Entry 3IOC (X-ray diffraction, 2.50 A resolution); this record covers chains A and B.

# Chain A (and B)
Protein: Pantothenate synthetase
Organism: Mycobacterium tuberculosis
Notes: EC 6.3.2.1; fragment: Pantoate-beta-alanine ligase; chain B of this document is another copy of the same molecule, construct and numbering; everything in this record applies to it too
UniProtKB: P0A5R0 (PANC_MYCTU); residue numbers follow UniProt; this construct covers 1-300
Sequence (301 residues; each row starts with the number of its first residue; numbering starts at 0):
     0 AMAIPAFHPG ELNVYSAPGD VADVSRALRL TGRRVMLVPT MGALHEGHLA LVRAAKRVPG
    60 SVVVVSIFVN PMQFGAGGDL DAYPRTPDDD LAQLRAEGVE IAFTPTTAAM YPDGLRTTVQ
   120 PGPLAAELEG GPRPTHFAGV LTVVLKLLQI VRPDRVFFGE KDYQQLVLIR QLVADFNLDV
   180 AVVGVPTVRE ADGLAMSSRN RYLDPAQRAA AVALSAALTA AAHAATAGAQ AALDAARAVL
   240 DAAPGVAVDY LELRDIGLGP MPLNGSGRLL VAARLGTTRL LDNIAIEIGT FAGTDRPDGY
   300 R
Unresolved in the structure: 0-3, 73-84, 289-300 (chain B: 0-1, 73-85, 289-300)
Construct notes: expression tag (0); engineered mutation A2 (Thr in P0A5R0), G77 (Glu in P0A5R0)
Small-molecule neighbours: A5D ((2R,3R,4S,5S)-2-(6-amino-9H-purin-9-yl)-5-[(benzyldisulfanyl)methyl]tetrahydrofuran-3,4-diol): P38, T39, M40, H44, G46, H47, L50, V139, V142, V143, L146, F157, G158, K160, D161, Q164, V184, P185, T186, V187, M195
From the paper describing this entry:
  - binding site for A5D: P38, M40, V139, V142, V143, F157
  - conformationally variable residues (side-chain flip): Q72

# Chain A / chain B interface
Residue-residue contacts (45; chain A residue first):
  R115(A) - Q119(B)
  R115(A) - P120(B)
  R115(A) - G121(B)
  R115(A) - Q170(B)
  R115(A) - D174(B)  salt bridge
  T116(A) - V118(B)
  T116(A) - Q119(B)
  T116(A) - Q170(B)
  T116(A) - L171(B)
  T116(A) - D174(B)  hydrogen bond
  T116(A) - F175(B)
  T117(A) - V118(B)
  T117(A) - Q119(B)  hydrogen bond (backbone-backbone)
  T117(A) - F175(B)
  V118(A) - T116(B)
  V118(A) - T117(B)
  V118(A) - F175(B)  hydrophobic
  Q119(A) - T116(B)
  Q119(A) - T117(B)  hydrogen bond (backbone-backbone)
  G121(A) - R115(B)
  L144(A) - F175(B)  hydrophobic
  K145(A) - D174(B)  hydrogen bond (side chain-backbone)
  K145(A) - N176(B)  hydrogen bond
  Q148(A) - Q148(B)  hydrogen bond
  Q148(A) - F175(B)
  Q148(A) - N176(B)
  Q148(A) - L177(B)
  I149(A) - N176(B)
  R151(A) - Q148(B)  hydrogen bond
  R151(A) - R151(B)
  R151(A) - D178(B)  salt bridge
  Q170(A) - R115(B)
  Q170(A) - T116(B)
  D174(A) - R115(B)  salt bridge
  D174(A) - T116(B)  hydrogen bond
  D174(A) - K145(B)  hydrogen bond (backbone-side chain)
  F175(A) - T116(B)
  F175(A) - T117(B)
  F175(A) - L144(B)  hydrophobic
  F175(A) - Q148(B)
  N176(A) - K145(B)  hydrogen bond
  N176(A) - Q148(B)
  N176(A) - I149(B)
  L177(A) - Q148(B)
  D178(A) - R25(B)  salt bridge
Other interface residues (no listed pair), chain A (22 interface residues in all): D112, P120, L140, L171, A173
Other interface residues (no listed pair), chain B (25 interface residues in all): D112, P122, L140, T141, A173

# Overview
22 residues of chain A and 25 residues of chain B are in contact, with 10 hydrogen bonds and 4 salt bridges.
Polar contacts include R115(A)-D174(B), R151(A)-D178(B) and D178(A)-R25(B). Chain A binds compound A5D. From
the paper: a binding site for A5D at P38(A), M40(A) and V139(A) among others; conformational variability at
Q72(A).
Both chains are Pantothenate synthetase (Mycobacterium tuberculosis). Entry 3IOC (Crystal Structure of
Mycobacterium Tuberculosis Pantothenate Synthetase at 2.50 Ang resolution in complex with
5'-deoxy-5'-(benzyldisulfanyl)-adenosine) was determined by X-ray diffraction together with 3IOB, 3IOD and
3IOE from the same study.
